Entry 8VBW (X-ray diffraction, 2.30 A resolution); this record covers chains A and B.

Chain A (and B):
Protein: Penicillin-binding protein 1
From: Staphylococcaceae bacterium
Notes: chain B of this document is another copy of the same molecule, construct and numbering; everything in this record applies to it too
Reference sequence: Q2FZ94 (Q2FZ94_STAA8); numbering as in UniProt (aligned over 39-608)
Sequence (595 residues; each row starts with the number of its first residue):
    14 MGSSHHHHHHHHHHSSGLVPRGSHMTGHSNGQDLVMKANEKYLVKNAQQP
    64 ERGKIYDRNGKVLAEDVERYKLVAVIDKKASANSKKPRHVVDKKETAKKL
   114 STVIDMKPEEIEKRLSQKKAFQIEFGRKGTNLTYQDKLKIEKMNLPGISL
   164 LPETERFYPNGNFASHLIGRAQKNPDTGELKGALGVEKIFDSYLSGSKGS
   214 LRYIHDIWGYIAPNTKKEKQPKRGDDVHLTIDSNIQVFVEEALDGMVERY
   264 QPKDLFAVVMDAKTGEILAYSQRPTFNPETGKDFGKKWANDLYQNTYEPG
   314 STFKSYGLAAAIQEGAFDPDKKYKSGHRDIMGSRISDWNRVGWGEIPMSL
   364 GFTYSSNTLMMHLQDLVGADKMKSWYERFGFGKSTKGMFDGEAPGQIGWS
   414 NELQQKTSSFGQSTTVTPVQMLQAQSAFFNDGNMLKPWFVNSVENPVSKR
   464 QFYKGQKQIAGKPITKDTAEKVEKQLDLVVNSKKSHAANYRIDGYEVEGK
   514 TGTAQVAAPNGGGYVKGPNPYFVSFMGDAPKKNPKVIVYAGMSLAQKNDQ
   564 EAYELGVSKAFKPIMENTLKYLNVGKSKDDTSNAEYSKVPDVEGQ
Disordered / not traced: 14-60, 210-234, 591-608
Construct notes: initiating methionine (14); expression tag (15-38); conflict D118 (Asn in Q2FZ94)
Covalent attachments: ERTAPENEM, bound form PRE-ISOMERIZED (1RG) linked to S314
Ligand contacts: ERTAPENEM, bound form PRE-ISOMERIZED (1RG; (4R,5S)-3-({(3S,5S)-5-[(3-carboxyphenyl)carbamoyl]pyrrolidin-3-yl}sulfanyl)-5-[(1S,2R)-1-formyl-2-hydroxypropyl]-4-methyl-4,5-dihydro-1H-pyrrole-2-carboxylic acid): G313, K317, W351, S368, N370, F423, Q425, H499, K513, T514, G515, T516, A517, Q563, Y566, E567

How chain A and chain B interact:
Residue-residue contacts (57):
  Q61(A) with P522(B)
  K84(A) with K266(B)
  Q130(A) with Q264(B)
  K132(A) with Q559(B); K560(B); N561(B), hydrogen bond (backbone-backbone)
  A133(A) with Q559(B)
  F134(A) with P531(B), hydrophobic
  Q135(A) with Q559(B)
  E137(A) with K266(B), salt bridge
  P165(A) with N523(B)
  E166(A) with N523(B)
  T167(A) with N523(B), hydrogen bond
  Q185(A) with G298(B); W301(B), hydrogen bond (backbone-side chain)
  K186(A) with K299(B); W301(B)
  N187(A) with K300(B); W301(B); A302(B); N308(B), hydrogen bond
  P188(A) with K299(B)
  D189(A) with D267(B); K300(B), salt bridge; N308(B), hydrogen bond; P522(B)
  T190(A) with N308(B)
  E192(A) with W301(B), hydrogen bond (backbone-side chain)
  K194(A) with W301(B); Q307(B)
  K266(A) with K84(B); E137(B), salt bridge
  D267(A) with D189(B)
  G298(A) with Q185(B)
  K299(A) with K186(B); P188(B)
  K300(A) with N187(B); D189(B), salt bridge
  W301(A) with Q185(B), hydrogen bond (side chain-backbone); K186(B); N187(B); E192(B), hydrogen bond (side chain-backbone); K194(B)
  A302(A) with N187(B)
  N308(A) with N187(B), hydrogen bond; D189(B), hydrogen bond; T190(B)
  P522(A) with Q61(B); D189(B)
  N523(A) with P165(B); E166(B); T167(B), hydrogen bond
  P531(A) with F134(B), hydrophobic
  Q559(A) with K132(B); A133(B)
  K560(A) with K132(B)
  N561(A) with K132(B), hydrogen bond (backbone-backbone)
Interface residues without a listed pair, chain A (40 interface residues in all): K131, L193, Q264, D304, Q307, G404, D562
Interface residues without a listed pair, chain B (42 interface residues in all): E81, Q130, Q135, G191, L193, D304, D403, G404, D562

Summary:
Chain A and chain B form an interface of 40 and 42 residues respectively, with 12 hydrogen bonds and 4 salt
bridges. Polar pairs include E137(A)-K266(B), D189(A)-K300(B) and T167(A)-N523(B). ERTAPENEM, bound form
PRE-ISOMERIZED is covalently linked to S314(A).
Both chains are Penicillin-binding protein 1 (Staphylococcaceae bacterium). Entry 8VBW (Structure of the
monofunctional Staphylococcus aureus PBP1 in its beta-lactam (Ertapenem) inhibited form) was determined by
X-ray diffraction together with 8VBT, 8VBU and 8VBV from the same study.
